Entry 7TSX (X-ray diffraction, 1.77 A resolution); this record covers chains A and D of the 4 polymer chains in the assembly.

Chain A:
Protein: Cap2
Source organism: Enterobacter cloacae
Notes: engineered mutation(s): C548A
Chain sequence (233 residues; each row starts with the number of its first residue):
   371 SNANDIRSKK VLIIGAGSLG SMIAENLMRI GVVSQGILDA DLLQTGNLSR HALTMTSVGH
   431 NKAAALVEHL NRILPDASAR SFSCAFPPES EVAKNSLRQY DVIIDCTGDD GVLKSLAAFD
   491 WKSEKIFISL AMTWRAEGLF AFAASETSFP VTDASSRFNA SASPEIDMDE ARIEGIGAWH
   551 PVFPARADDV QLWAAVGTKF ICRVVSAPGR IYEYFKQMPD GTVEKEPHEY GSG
Not modelled in the structure: 371, 533-546, 603

Chain D:
Protein: Cyclic AMP-AMP-GMP synthase
Source organism: Enterobacter cloacae
Notes: EC 2.7.7.-
Reference sequence: P0DSP4 (CDND2_ENTCL); residue numbers follow UniProt; this construct covers 370-381
Chain sequence (12 residues; each row starts with the number of its first residue):
   370 KPAEPQKTGR FA
Not modelled in the structure: 370-376
Curated features (UniProtKB/Swiss-Prot):
  - mutagenesis: Gln-375 (Q375A: CdnD-GFP fusion cleaved by Cap3), Lys-376 (K376A: CdnD-GFP fusion cleaved by Cap3), Thr-377 (T377A: CdnD-GFP fusion cleaved by Cap3), Gly-378 (G378E: CdnD-GFP fusion cleaved by Cap3), Arg-379 (R379A: Reduced CdnD-GFP fusion cleavage by Cap3), Phe-380 (F380A: Significantly reduced CdnD-GFP fusion cleavage by Cap3), Ala-381 (A381E: Reduced CdnD-GFP fusion cleavage by Cap3)

Interface between chain A and chain D:
Residue-residue contacts (24; chain A residue first):
  Gly-387(A) / Ala-381(D)
  Ser-388(A) / Ala-381(D)  hydrogen bond (backbone-backbone)
  Leu-389(A) / Ala-381(D)  hydrogen bond (backbone-backbone)
  Cys-476(A) / Ala-381(D)
  Thr-477(A) / Ala-381(D)
  Gly-478(A) / Arg-379(D)
  Gly-478(A) / Ala-381(D)
  Asp-479(A) / Arg-379(D)
  Asp-480(A) / Arg-379(D)  salt bridge
  Leu-483(A) / Arg-379(D)
  Ser-499(A) / Arg-379(D)
  Ala-501(A) / Arg-379(D)
  Ala-501(A) / Phe-380(D)
  Met-502(A) / Arg-379(D)
  Met-502(A) / Phe-380(D)  hydrogen bond (backbone-backbone)
  Met-502(A) / Ala-381(D)  hydrophobic
  Thr-503(A) / Phe-380(D)
  Trp-504(A) / Phe-380(D)  hydrophobic
  Phe-510(A) / Thr-377(D)
  Phe-510(A) / Arg-379(D)
  Phe-528(A) / Thr-377(D)
  Phe-528(A) / Arg-379(D)
  Asn-529(A) / Thr-377(D)
  Ala-532(A) / Thr-377(D)
Interface residues without a listed pair, chain A (21 interface residues in all): Gly-390, Asp-475, Leu-500
Interface residues without a listed pair, chain D (5 interface residues in all): Gly-378

Overview:
Chain A and chain D form an interface of 21 and 5 residues respectively, with 3 hydrogen bonds and 1 salt
bridge. Among the polar pairs are Asp-480(A)/Arg-379(D), Ser-388(A)/Ala-381(D) and Leu-389(A)/Ala-381(D). From
UniProt: 7 mutagenesis sites on chain D.
Here chain A is Cap2 and chain D is Cyclic AMP-AMP-GMP synthase, both from Enterobacter cloacae. Entry 7TSX
(Structure of Enterobacter cloacae Cap2 bound to CdnD02 C-terminus, Apo state) was determined by X-ray
diffraction, deposited together with 7TO3, 7TQD and 7TSQ.
